PDB entry 4XP4 | X-ray diffraction, 2.80 A resolution | chains A and H of the 3 polymer chains in the assembly

[Chain A]
Molecule: Dopamine transporter
Source organism: Drosophila melanogaster
UniProtKB: Q7K4Y6 (Q7K4Y6_DROME); residue numbers follow UniProt; this construct covers 21-161, 203-601
Amino-acid sequence (545 residues; each row starts with the number of its first residue; note: 41 numbers in that range are skipped by the numbering (no residue carries them; nothing is unmodelled there)):
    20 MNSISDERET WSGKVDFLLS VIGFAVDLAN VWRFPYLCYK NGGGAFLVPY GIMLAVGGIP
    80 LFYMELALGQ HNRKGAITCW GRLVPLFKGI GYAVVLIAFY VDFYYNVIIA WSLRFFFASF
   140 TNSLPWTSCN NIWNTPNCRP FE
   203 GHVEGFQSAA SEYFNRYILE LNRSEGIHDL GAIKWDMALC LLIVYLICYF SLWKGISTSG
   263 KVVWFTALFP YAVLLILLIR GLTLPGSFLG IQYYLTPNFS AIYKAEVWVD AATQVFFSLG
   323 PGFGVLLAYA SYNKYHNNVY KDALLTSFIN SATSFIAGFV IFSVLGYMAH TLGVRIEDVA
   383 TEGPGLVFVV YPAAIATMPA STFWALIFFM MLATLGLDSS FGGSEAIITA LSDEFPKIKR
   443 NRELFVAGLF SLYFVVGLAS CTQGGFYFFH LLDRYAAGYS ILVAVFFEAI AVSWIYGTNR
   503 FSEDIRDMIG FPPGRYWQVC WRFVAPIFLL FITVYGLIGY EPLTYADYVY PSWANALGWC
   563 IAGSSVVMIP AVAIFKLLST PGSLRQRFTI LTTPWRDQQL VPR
Unresolved in the structure: 20-24, 600-605
Differences from the reference sequence: initiating methionine (20); engineered mutation Ala74 (Val in Q7K4Y6), Ala415 (Leu in Q7K4Y6); expression tag (602-605)
Disulfide bonds: Cys148-Cys157
Ion coordination: Na+ site 1: Gly42, Val45, Leu417, Asp420, Ser421; Na+ site 2: Ala44, Asn49, Ser320, Asn352
Residues lining bound ligands:
  - cocaine (COC): Phe43, Ala44, Asp46, Ala48, Ala117, Val120, Asp121, Tyr123, Tyr124, Phe319, Ser320, Leu321, Gly322, Phe325, Ser421, Ser422, Gly425
  - 1-ethoxy-2-(2-ethoxyethoxy)ethane (P4G), molecule 1: Tyr111, Met570, Ala573, Val574, Phe577
  - 1-ethoxy-2-(2-ethoxyethoxy)ethane (P4G), molecule 2: Thr315, Phe319, Gly480, Tyr481, Leu484, Ile534, Gly538
Reported in the primary citation:
  - binding site for cocaine: Phe43, Ala44, Asp46, Ala48, Ala117, Val120, Tyr124, Phe319, Phe325, Ser421, Ser422
  - conformationally variable residues (side-chain flip): Phe325
  - contacts within the chain: Asp46-Tyr124
  - mutagenesis - D121G/S426M: increased binding to beta-CFT
  - mutagenesis - D121G/S426M: unchanged binding to RTI-55
  - mutagenesis - D121G/S426M: increased binding to nisoxetine
  - mutagenesis - D121G/S426M: increased binding to DCP
  - mutagenesis - D121G/S426M: abolished catalytic activity on dopamine

[Chain H]
Molecule: Antibody fragment heavy chain-protein, 9D5-light chain
Source organism: Mus musculus
Notes: antibody fragment or engineered binder
Amino-acid sequence (240 residues; numbered -18 to 221; the number before each row is that of its first residue; numbers below 1 keep their minus sign (Met-18 is residue -18)):
   -18 MNFGLRLVFL VLILKGVQCE VQLVESGGGL VKPGGSLKLS CAASGFTFSS YAMSWVRQSP
    42 EKRLEWVAEI SSGGRYIYYS DTVTGRFTIS RDNARNILHL EMSSLRSEDT AMYYCARGEV
   102 RQRGFDYWGQ GTTLTVSSAK TTAPSVYPLA PVCGDTTGSS VTLGCLVKGY FPEPVTLTWN
   162 SGSLSSGVHT FPAVLQSDLY TLSSSVTVTS STWPSQSITC NVAHPASSTK VDKKIEPRGP
Unresolved in the structure: -18 to 0, 220-221
Disulfide bonds: Cys22-Cys96, Cys146-Cys201

[Chain A / chain H interface]
Pairs across the interface - 30 pairs, chain A then chain H:
  His90(A) - Tyr57(H)  hydrogen bond
  Tyr337(A) - Tyr57(H)
  Tyr498(A) - Arg56(H)  hydrogen bond
  Arg502(A) - Arg56(H)
  Glu505(A) - Ser52(H)
  Glu505(A) - Gly54(H)  hydrogen bond (side chain-backbone)
  Glu505(A) - Gly55(H)  hydrogen bond (side chain-backbone)
  Glu505(A) - Arg56(H)  salt bridge
  Glu505(A) - Tyr57(H)
  Asp506(A) - Arg56(H)  salt bridge
  Asp506(A) - Tyr57(H)  hydrogen bond
  Arg508(A) - Glu50(H)  salt bridge
  Arg508(A) - Gly99(H)
  Arg508(A) - Glu100(H)  hydrogen bond (side chain-backbone)
  Arg508(A) - Arg102(H)  hydrogen bond (backbone-side chain)
  Asp509(A) - Tyr57(H)
  Asp509(A) - Tyr59(H)  hydrogen bond
  Asp509(A) - Arg102(H)  salt bridge
  Ile511(A) - Gln103(H)  hydrogen bond (backbone-side chain)
  Gly512(A) - Glu100(H)
  Gly512(A) - Val101(H)
  Gly512(A) - Arg102(H)  hydrogen bond (backbone-backbone)
  Gly512(A) - Gln103(H)
  Phe513(A) - Val101(H)  hydrophobic
  Phe513(A) - Gln103(H)
  Pro514(A) - Glu100(H)
  Pro514(A) - Val101(H)
  Arg598(A) - Arg56(H)
  Arg598(A) - Tyr57(H)
  Asp599(A) - Arg56(H)  salt bridge
Other interface residues (no listed pair), chain A (16 interface residues in all): His338, Met510
Other interface residues (no listed pair), chain H (14 interface residues in all): Ala33, Ser53

[Summary]
16 residues of chain A face 14 of chain H across their interface, with 10 hydrogen bonds and 5 salt bridges.
Polar pairs include Glu505(A)-Arg56(H), Asp506(A)-Arg56(H) and Arg508(A)-Glu50(H). Chain A binds
1-ethoxy-2-(2-ethoxyethoxy)ethane and cocaine. From the paper: a binding site for cocaine at Phe43(A),
Ala44(A) and Asp46(A) among others; D121G/S426M of chain A increase binding to beta-CFT.
Here chain A is Dopamine transporter (Drosophila melanogaster) and chain H is Antibody fragment heavy
chain-protein, 9D5-light chain (Mus musculus). Entry 4XP4 (X-ray structure of Drosophila dopamine transporter
in complex with cocaine) was determined by X-ray diffraction (same publication as 4XPA, 4XPF and 4XPG).
